Entry 9ISN (electron microscopy, 2.97 A resolution); this record covers chains D and H of the 7 polymer chains in the assembly.

# Chain D
Protein: DNA-directed RNA polymerase subunit beta'
From: Streptomyces coelicolor A3(2)
Notes: EC 2.7.7.6
UniProt: Q8CJT1 (RPOC_STRCO); numbering as in UniProt (aligned over 1-1299)
Amino-acid sequence (1299 residues; each row starts with the number of its first residue):
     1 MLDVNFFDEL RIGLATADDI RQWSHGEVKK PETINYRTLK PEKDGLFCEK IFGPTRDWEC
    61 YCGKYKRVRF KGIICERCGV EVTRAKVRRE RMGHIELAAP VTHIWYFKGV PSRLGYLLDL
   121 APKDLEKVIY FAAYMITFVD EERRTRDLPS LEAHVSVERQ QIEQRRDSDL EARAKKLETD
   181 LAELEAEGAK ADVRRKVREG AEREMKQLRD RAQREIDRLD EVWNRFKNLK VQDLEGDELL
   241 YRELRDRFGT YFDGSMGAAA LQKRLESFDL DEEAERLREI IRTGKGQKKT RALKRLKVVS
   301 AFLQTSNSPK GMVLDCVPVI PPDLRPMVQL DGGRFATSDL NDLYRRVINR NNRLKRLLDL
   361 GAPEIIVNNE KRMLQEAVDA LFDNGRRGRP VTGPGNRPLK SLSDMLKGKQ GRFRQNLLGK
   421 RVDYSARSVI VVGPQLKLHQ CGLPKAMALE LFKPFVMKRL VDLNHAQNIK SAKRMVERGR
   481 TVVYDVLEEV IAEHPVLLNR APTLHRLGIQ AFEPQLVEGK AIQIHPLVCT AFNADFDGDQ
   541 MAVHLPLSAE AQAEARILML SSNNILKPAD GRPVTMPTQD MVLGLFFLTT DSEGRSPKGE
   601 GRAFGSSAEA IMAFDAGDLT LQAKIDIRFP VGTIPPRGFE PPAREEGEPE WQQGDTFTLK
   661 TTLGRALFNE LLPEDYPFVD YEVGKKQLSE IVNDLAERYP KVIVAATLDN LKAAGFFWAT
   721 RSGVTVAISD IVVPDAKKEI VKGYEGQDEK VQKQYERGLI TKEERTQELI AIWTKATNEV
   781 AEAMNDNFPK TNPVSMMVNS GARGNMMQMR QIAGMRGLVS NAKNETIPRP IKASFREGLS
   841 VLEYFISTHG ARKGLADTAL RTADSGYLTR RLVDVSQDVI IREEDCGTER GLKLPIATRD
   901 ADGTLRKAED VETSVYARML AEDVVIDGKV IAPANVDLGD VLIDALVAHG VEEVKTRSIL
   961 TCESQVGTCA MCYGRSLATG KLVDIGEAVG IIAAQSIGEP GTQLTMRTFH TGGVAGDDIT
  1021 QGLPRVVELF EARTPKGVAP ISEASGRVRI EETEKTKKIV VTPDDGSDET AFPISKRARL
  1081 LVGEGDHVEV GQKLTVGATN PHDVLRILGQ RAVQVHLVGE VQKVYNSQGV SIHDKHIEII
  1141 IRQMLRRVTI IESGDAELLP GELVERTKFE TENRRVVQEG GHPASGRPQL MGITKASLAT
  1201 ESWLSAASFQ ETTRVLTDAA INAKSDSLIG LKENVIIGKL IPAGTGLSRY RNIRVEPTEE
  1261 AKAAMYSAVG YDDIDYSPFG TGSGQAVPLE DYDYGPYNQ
Not modelled in the structure: 1-6, 1253-1299
Bound ions: Zn2+ site 1: Cys60, Cys62, Cys75, Cys78; Mg2+: Asp535, Asp539; Zn2+ site 2: Cys886, Cys962, Cys969, Cys972
Swiss-Prot annotation at these positions:
  - binding site (Zn(2+)): Cys60, Cys62, Cys75, Cys78, Cys886, Cys962, Cys969, Cys972
  - binding site (Mg(2+)): Asp535, Asp537, Asp539

# Chain H
Molecule: 56-nt DNA strand
From: Streptomyces coelicolor A3(2)
Sequence (56 nucleotides; each row starts with the number of its first residue; numbers below 1 keep their minus sign (DG-5 is residue -5)):
    -5 GATTGGGCGT AACGCTCTTG GGAACAACAC GATGACCTAA GAGGTGACAG CCGCGG
Not modelled in the structure: -5 to 12, 49-50

# How chain D and chain H interact
Contacting residue pairs (15):
  Arg37(D) - DA20(H)  sugar contact
  Arg37(D) - DA21(H)  salt bridge to the phosphate
  Pro111(D) - DA43(H)  sugar contact
  Pro111(D) - DG44(H)  phosphate contact
  Tyr116(D) - DG44(H)  hydrogen bond to the phosphate
  Ala121(D) - DC45(H)  phosphate contact
  Pro122(D) - DG44(H)  phosphate contact
  Pro122(D) - DC45(H)  phosphate contact
  Lys123(D) - DC45(H)  sugar contact
  Arg291(D) - DG44(H)  salt bridge to the phosphate
  Lys294(D) - DA43(H)  salt bridge to the phosphate
  Arg1033(D) - DG40(H)  hydrogen bond to the phosphate
  Arg1033(D) - DA41(H)  salt bridge to the phosphate
  Lys1195(D) - DA41(H)  hydrogen bond to the phosphate
  Lys1195(D) - DC42(H)  salt bridge to the phosphate

# Summary
10 residues of chain D and 8 residues of chain H are in contact; the contacts include 3 hydrogen bonds and 5
salt bridges. Polar pairs include Tyr116(D)-DG44(H), Arg1033(D)-DG40(H) and Lys1195(D)-DA41(H). UniProt lists
8 Zn2+-binding residues and 3 Mg2+-binding residues on chain D.
Here chain D is DNA-directed RNA polymerase subunit beta' and chain H is a 56-nt DNA strand, both from
Streptomyces coelicolor A3(2). Entry 9ISN (Cryo-EM structure of Streptomyces coelicolor sigma factor shbA
transcription initiation complex) was determined by electron microscopy, deposited together with 9M84.
